Entry 9DQV (electron microscopy, 3.30 A resolution); this record covers chains H and M of the 16 polymer chains in the assembly.

[Chain H]
Protein: Structural polyprotein
Organism: Western equine encephalitis virus
Reference sequence: Q1W679 (Q1W679_WEEV); residues 1-403 here correspond to UniProt positions 320-722 (UniProt number = residue number + 319)
Amino-acid sequence (403 residues; numbered 1 to 403; the number before each row is that of its first residue):
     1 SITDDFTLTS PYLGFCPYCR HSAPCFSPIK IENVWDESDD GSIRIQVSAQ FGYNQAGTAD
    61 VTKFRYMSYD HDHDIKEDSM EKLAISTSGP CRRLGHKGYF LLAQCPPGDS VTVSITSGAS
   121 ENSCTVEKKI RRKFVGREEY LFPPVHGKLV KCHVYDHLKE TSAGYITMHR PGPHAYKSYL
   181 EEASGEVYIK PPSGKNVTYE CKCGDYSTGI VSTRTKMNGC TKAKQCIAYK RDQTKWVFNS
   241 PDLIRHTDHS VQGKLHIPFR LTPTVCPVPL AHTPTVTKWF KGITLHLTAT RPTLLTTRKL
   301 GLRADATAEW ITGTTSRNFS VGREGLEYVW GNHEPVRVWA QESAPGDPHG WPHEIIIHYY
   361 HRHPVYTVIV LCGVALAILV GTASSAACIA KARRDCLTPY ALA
Not modelled in the structure: 118-120
Cystine bridges: Cys16-Cys124, Cys19-Cys25, Cys91-Cys105, Cys152-Cys266, Cys201-Cys226, Cys203-Cys220
Glycans and other covalent adducts: N-acetylglucosamine (NAG) linked to Asn196, Asn318

[Chain M]
Protein: Protocadherin-10
Organism: Homo sapiens
Reference sequence: Q9P2E7 (PCD10_HUMAN); residues 1-103 here correspond to UniProt positions 19-121 (UniProt number = residue number + 18)
Amino-acid sequence (103 residues; each row starts with the number of its first residue):
     1 QLHYTVQEEQ EHGTFVGNIA EDLGLDITKL SARGFQTVPN SRTPYLDLNL ETGVLYVNEK
    61 IDREQICKQS PSCVLHLEVF LENPLELFQV EIEVLDINDN PPS
Not modelled in the structure: 68-72, 97-103
Cystine bridges: Cys67-Cys73

[Chain H / chain M interface]
Pairs across the interface (18):
  His21(H) - His76(M)
  His21(H) - Gln89(M)
  Ala23(H) - Glu78(M)
  Ala23(H) - Gln89(M)
  Pro24(H) - Gln89(M)  hydrogen bond (backbone-side chain)
  Tyr69(H) - His3(M)
  Tyr69(H) - Cys73(M)
  Tyr69(H) - Val74(M)  hydrophobic
  Tyr69(H) - Glu91(M)
  Asp70(H) - His3(M)
  Asp70(H) - Glu93(M)
  His71(H) - Glu93(M)  salt bridge
  His71(H) - Leu95(M)
  Lys177(H) - His3(M)
  Lys177(H) - Tyr4(M)
  Lys177(H) - Asp22(M)  salt bridge
  Lys224(H) - Glu21(M)
  Lys224(H) - Gly24(M)
Other interface residues (no listed pair), chain H (11 interface residues in all): Arg20, Phe26, Lys222
Other interface residues (no listed pair), chain M (15 interface residues in all): Leu2, Ala20

[Overview]
Chain H and chain M form an interface of 11 and 15 residues respectively, with 1 hydrogen bond and 2 salt
bridges. Polar pairs include His71(H)-Glu93(M), Lys177(H)-Asp22(M) and Pro24(H)-Gln89(M). N-acetylglucosamine
is covalently linked to Asn196(H) and Asn318(H).
Here chain H is Structural polyprotein (Western equine encephalitis virus) and chain M is Protocadherin-10
(Homo sapiens). Entry 9DQV (Structure of western equine encephalitis virus CBA87 VLP in complex with human
PCDH10 EC1) was determined by electron microscopy.
